PDB entry 2QJP | X-ray diffraction, 2.60 A resolution | chains A and D of the 6 polymer chains in the assembly

[Chain A (and D)]
Name: Cytochrome b
From: Rhodobacter sphaeroides
Notes: chain D of this document is another copy of the same molecule, construct and numbering; everything in this record applies to it too
UniProt: Q02761 (CYB_RHOSH); residues 3-430 here = UniProt positions 3-430
Sequence (428 residues; each row starts with the number of its first residue):
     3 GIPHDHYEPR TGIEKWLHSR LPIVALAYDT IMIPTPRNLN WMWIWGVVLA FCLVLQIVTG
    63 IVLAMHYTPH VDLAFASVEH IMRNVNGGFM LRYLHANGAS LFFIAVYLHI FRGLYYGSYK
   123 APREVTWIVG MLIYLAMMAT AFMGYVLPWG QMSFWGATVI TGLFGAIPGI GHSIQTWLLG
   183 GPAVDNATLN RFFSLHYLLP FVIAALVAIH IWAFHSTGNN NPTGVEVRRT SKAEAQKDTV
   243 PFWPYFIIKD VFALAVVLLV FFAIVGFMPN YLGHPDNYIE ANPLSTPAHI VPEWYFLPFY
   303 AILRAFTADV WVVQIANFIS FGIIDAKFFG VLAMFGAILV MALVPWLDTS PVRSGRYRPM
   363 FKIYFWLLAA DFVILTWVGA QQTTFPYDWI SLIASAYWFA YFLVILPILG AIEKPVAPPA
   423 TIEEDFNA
Swiss-Prot annotation at these positions:
  - binding site (heme b): H97, H111, H198, H212
Bound ions: heme Fe site 1: H97, H198; heme Fe site 2: H111, H212
Residues lining bound ligands:
  - ANJ ((2R,3S,6S,7R,8R)-3-{[3-(formylamino)-2-hydroxybenzoyl]amino}-8-hexyl-2,6-dimethyl-4,9-dioxo-1,5-dioxonan-7-yl (2S)-2-methylbutanoate): A29, T32, T37, L41, N42, W45, I46, G48, V49, A52, L55, A206, V209, I213, F216, H217, N221, F244, F248, K251, D252
  - heme (HEM), molecule 1: W45, W47, G48, V49, L51, A52, F104, V108, H111, I112, R114, S120, Y121, R125, T128, W129, G132, M133, I135, Y136, M139, I205, V209, H212, F216, T219, G220, N221, N222
  - heme (HEM), molecule 2: L55, Q58, I59, G62, I63, L65, A66, Y69, V80, R94, H97, A98, A101, F104, T142, A143, G146, Y147, L149, P150, F195, H198, Y199, P202, I205, Y297
  - lauryl oleyl phosphatidyl ethanolamine (LOP; (1R)-2-{[(R)-(2-aminoethoxy)(hydroxy)phosphoryl]oxy}-1-[(dodecanoyloxy)methyl]ethyl (9Z)-octadec-9-enoate): N42, M44, W47, L103, I106, Y109, L110, F113, R114, Y117, Y118, V259, V262, F263, I266, L274, W296, R358, F367, W368, A371, F374, V375
  - stigmatellin a (SMA): L137, M140, A141, F144, M145, Y147, M154, G158, V161, I162, L165, F166, L180, F194, L197, I292, V293, P294, E295, F298, F301, Y302, L305, M336, F337, I340

[Chain A / chain D interface]
Contacting residue pairs - 65 pairs, chain A then chain D:
  W18(A) - E126(D)
  L19(A) - V127(D)  hydrophobic
  R22(A) - A123(D)
  R22(A) - P124(D)
  R22(A) - E126(D)  salt bridge
  R22(A) - V127(D)
  R22(A) - A215(D)
  R22(A) - S218(D)
  L23(A) - V127(D)  hydrophobic
  L23(A) - I211(D)  hydrophobic
  L23(A) - W214(D)  hydrophobic
  L23(A) - A215(D)  hydrophobic
  P24(A) - S218(D)
  I25(A) - W214(D)  hydrophobic
  L28(A) - W214(D)  hydrophobic
  I63(A) - S196(D)  hydrogen bond (backbone-side chain)
  I63(A) - L200(D)  hydrophobic
  A66(A) - N192(D)  hydrogen bond (backbone-side chain)
  A66(A) - S196(D)
  M67(A) - N192(D)  hydrogen bond (backbone-side chain)
  M67(A) - R193(D)
  M67(A) - S196(D)
  M67(A) - L197(D)  hydrophobic
  H68(A) - N192(D)
  Y69(A) - N192(D)  hydrogen bond (backbone-side chain)
  T70(A) - H72(D)
  P71(A) - P71(D)
  H72(A) - T70(D)
  H72(A) - L75(D)
  L75(A) - H72(D)
  L75(A) - L75(D)  hydrophobic
  A123(A) - R22(D)
  P124(A) - R22(D)
  E126(A) - W18(D)
  E126(A) - R22(D)  salt bridge
  V127(A) - L19(D)  hydrophobic
  V127(A) - R22(D)
  V127(A) - L23(D)  hydrophobic
  N192(A) - A66(D)  hydrogen bond (side chain-backbone)
  N192(A) - M67(D)  hydrogen bond (side chain-backbone)
  N192(A) - H68(D)
  N192(A) - Y69(D)  hydrogen bond (side chain-backbone)
  R193(A) - M67(D)
  F195(A) - F195(D)  hydrophobic
  S196(A) - I63(D)  hydrogen bond (side chain-backbone)
  S196(A) - A66(D)
  S196(A) - M67(D)
  S196(A) - Y199(D)  hydrogen bond (backbone-side chain)
  L197(A) - M67(D)  hydrophobic
  Y199(A) - S196(D)  hydrogen bond (side chain-backbone)
  Y199(A) - Y199(D)  hydrophobic
  Y199(A) - L200(D)
  L200(A) - I63(D)  hydrophobic
  L200(A) - Y199(D)  hydrogen bond (backbone-side chain)
  L200(A) - F203(D)  hydrophobic
  F203(A) - L200(D)  hydrophobic
  F203(A) - F203(D)  hydrophobic
  I211(A) - L23(D)  hydrophobic
  W214(A) - L23(D)  hydrophobic
  W214(A) - I25(D)  hydrophobic
  W214(A) - L28(D)  hydrophobic
  A215(A) - R22(D)
  A215(A) - L23(D)  hydrophobic
  S218(A) - R22(D)
  S218(A) - P24(D)
Other interface residues (no listed pair), chain A (35 interface residues in all): A189, T219, W348
Other interface residues (no listed pair), chain D (35 interface residues in all): A189, T219, W348

[In short]
Chain A and chain D each contribute 35 residues to their interface; the contacts include 11 hydrogen bonds and
2 salt bridges. Polar contacts include R22(A)-E126(D), I63(A)-S196(D) and A66(A)-N192(D). Chain A binds heme,
stigmatellin a, lauryl oleyl phosphatidyl ethanolamine and compound ANJ.
Both chains are Cytochrome b (Rhodobacter sphaeroides). Entry 2QJP (Crystal structure of wild type rhodobacter
sphaeroides with stigmatellin and antimycin inhibited) was determined by X-ray diffraction, deposited together
with 2QJK and 2QJY.
